PDB entry 8HXY | electron microscopy, 3.10 A resolution | chains G and J of the 15 polymer chains in the assembly

Chain G:
Molecule: Histone H2A
From: Xenopus laevis
Reference sequence: Q6AZJ8 (Q6AZJ8_XENLA); residues 1-129 here correspond to UniProt positions 2-130 (UniProt number = residue number + 1)
Amino-acid sequence (129 residues; each row starts with the number of its first residue):
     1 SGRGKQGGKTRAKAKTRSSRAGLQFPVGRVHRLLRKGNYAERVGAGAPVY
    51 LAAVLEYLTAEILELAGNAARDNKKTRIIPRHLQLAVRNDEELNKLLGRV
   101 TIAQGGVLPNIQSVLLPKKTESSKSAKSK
Disordered / not traced: 1-12, 119-129

Chain J:
Molecule: 352-nt DNA strand
Sequence (352 nucleotides; each row starts with the number of its first residue):
     1 ATCGCTGTTCAATACATGCACAGGATGTATATATCTGACACGTGCCTGGA
    51 GACTAGGGAGTAATCCCCTTGGCGGTTAAAACGCGGGGGACAGCGCGTAC
   101 GTGCGTTTAAGCGGTGCTAGAGCTGTCTACGACCAATTGAGCGGCCTCGG
   151 CACCGGGATTCTCCAGTCTAGAACTGGCAGTACTTTCAATACATGCACAG
   201 GATGTATATATCTGACACGTGCCTGGAGACTAGGGAGTAATCCCCTTGGC
   251 GGTTAAAACGCGGGGGACAGCGCGTACGTGCGTTTAAGCGGTGCTAGAGC
   301 TGTCTACGACCAATTGAGCGGCCTCGGCACCGGGATTCTCGATATCGAAT
   351 TC
Disordered / not traced: 1-10, 181-352

Chain G / chain J interface:
Contacting residue pairs (14):
  Arg29(G) - DG141(J)  phosphate contact
  Arg29(G) - DC142(J)  salt bridge to the phosphate
  Arg42(G) - DG131(J)  hydrogen bond to the sugar
  Arg42(G) - DA132(J)  phosphate contact
  Val43(G) - DG131(J)  sugar contact
  Val43(G) - DA132(J)  hydrogen bond to the phosphate
  Gly44(G) - DG131(J)  phosphate contact
  Ala45(G) - DG131(J)  phosphate contact
  Lys75(G) - DC151(J)  phosphate contact
  Lys75(G) - DA152(J)  salt bridge to the phosphate
  Thr76(G) - DG150(J)  phosphate contact
  Thr76(G) - DC151(J)  hydrogen bond to the phosphate
  Arg77(G) - DG150(J)  sugar contact
  Arg77(G) - DC151(J)  hydrogen bond to the phosphate
Interface residues without a listed pair, chain J (8 interface residues in all): DC130

Summary:
Chain G and chain J each contribute 8 residues to their interface; the contacts include 4 hydrogen bonds and 2
salt bridges. Polar contacts include Arg42(G)-DG131(J), Val43(G)-DA132(J) and Thr76(G)-DC151(J).
Here chain G is Histone H2A (Xenopus laevis) and chain J is a 352-nt DNA strand. Entry 8HXY (Cryo-EM structure
of the histone deacetylase complex Rpd3S in complex with nucleosome) was determined by electron microscopy
(same publication as 8HXX, 8HXZ, 8HY0 and 8JHO).
